8F2B - chains E and R of the 7 polymer chains in the assembly; structure by electron microscopy, 2.00 A resolution.

== Chain E ==
Protein: Receptor activity-modifying protein 3
From: Homo sapiens
UniProtKB: O60896 (RAMP3_HUMAN); residue numbers follow UniProt; this construct covers 24-148
Amino-acid sequence (149 residues; row label = number of the first residue in the row; numbering starts at 0):
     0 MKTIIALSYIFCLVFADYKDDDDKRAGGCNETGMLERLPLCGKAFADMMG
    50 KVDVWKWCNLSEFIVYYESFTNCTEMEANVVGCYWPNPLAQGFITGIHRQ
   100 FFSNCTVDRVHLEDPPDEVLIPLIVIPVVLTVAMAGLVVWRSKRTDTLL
Unresolved in the structure: 0-27, 145-148
Construct notes: expression tag (0-23)
Cystine bridges: Cys28-Cys82, Cys40-Cys72, Cys57-Cys104
Curated features (UniProtKB/Swiss-Prot):
  - site (Required for CALCRL interaction): Asp113, Ser141
  - glycosylation (N-linked (GlcNAc...) asparagine): Asn29, Asn58, Asn71, Asn103

== Chain R ==
Protein: Calcitonin receptor
From: Homo sapiens
UniProtKB: P30988 (CALCR_HUMAN), isoform P30988-2; residue numbers follow UniProt; this construct covers 25-474
Amino-acid sequence (501 residues; each row starts with the number of its first residue; numbers below 1 keep their minus sign (Met-7 is residue -7)):
    -7 MKTIIALSYIFCLVFADYKDDDDLEVLFQGPAAFSNQTYPTIEPKPFLYV
    43 VGRKKMMDAQYKCYDRMQQLPAYQGEGPYCNRTWDGWLCWDDTPAGVLSY
    93 QFCPDYFPDFDPSEKVTKYCDEKGVWFKHPENNRTWSNYTMCNAFTPEKL
   143 KNAYVLYYLAIVGHSLSIFTLVISLGIFVFFRSLGCQRVTLHKNMFLTYI
   193 LNSMIIIIHLVEVVPNGELVRRDPVSCKILHFFHQYMMACNYFWMLCEGI
   243 YLHTLIVVAVFTEKQRLRWYYLLGWGFPLVPTTIHAITRAVYFNDNCWLS
   293 VETHLLYIIHGPVMAALVVNFFFLLNIVRVLVTKMRETHEAESHMYLKAV
   343 KATMILVPLLGIQFVVFPWRPSNKMLGKIYDYVMHSLIHFQGFFVATIYC
   393 FCNNEVQTTVKRQWAQFKIQWNQRWGRRPSNRSARAAAAAAEAGDIPIYI
   443 CHQELRNEPANNQGEESAEIIPLNIIEQESSAPAGLEVLFQGPHHHHHHH
   493 H
Unresolved in the structure: -7 to 40, 410-493
Construct notes: expression tag (-7 to 24, 475-493); conflict Leu447 (Pro in P30988)
Cystine bridges: Cys55-Cys81, Cys72-Cys112, Cys95-Cys134, Cys219-Cys289
Covalent attachments: N-acetylglucosamine (NAG) linked to Asn73, Asn125, Asn130
Ligand contacts:
  - N-hexadecanoyl-L-glutamic acid (D6M): Tyr149, Tyr150, Ile153, Ser157, Ile160, Phe161, Val164, Ile199, Val203, Pro207
  - P42 ((2S)-2-{[(1R)-1-hydroxyhexadecyl]oxy}-3-{[(1R)-1-hydroxyoctadecyl]oxy}propyl 2-(trimethylammonio)ethyl phosphate): Lys143, Tyr146, Val147, Tyr150, Leu151, Val154, Leu158, Tyr374, Ser378, Phe382, Phe385, Phe386
Curated features (UniProtKB/Swiss-Prot):
  - glycosylation (N-linked (GlcNAc...) asparagine): Asn28, Asn73, Asn125, Asn130
  - natural variant: Leu447 (L447P: Probable protective factor against osteoporosis)

== Interface between chain E and chain R ==
Pairs across the interface (67; chain E residue first):
  Cys57(E) - Tyr53(R)
  Leu59(E) - Asp50(R)
  Leu59(E) - Tyr53(R)  hydrophobic
  Tyr66(E) - Tyr53(R)
  Glu67(E) - Met49(R)
  Thr70(E) - Met49(R)
  Thr70(E) - Gln52(R)
  Asn71(E) - Arg45(R)  hydrogen bond
  Tyr83(E) - Asn124(R)
  Tyr83(E) - Arg126(R)
  Trp84(E) - Gln52(R)
  Trp84(E) - Trp76(R)
  Trp84(E) - Gly78(R)
  Trp84(E) - Arg126(R)  hydrogen bond (backbone-side chain)
  Pro85(E) - Trp76(R)
  Pro85(E) - Asp77(R)
  Gln90(E) - Tyr56(R)
  Ile93(E) - Tyr56(R)
  Thr94(E) - Tyr56(R)
  His97(E) - Tyr53(R)
  His97(E) - Tyr56(R)
  His97(E) - Asp57(R)
  Phe101(E) - Tyr53(R)
  Cys104(E) - Tyr53(R)
  Val106(E) - Asp57(R)
  Leu111(E) - Tyr284(R)
  Leu111(E) - Phe285(R)
  Leu111(E) - Asn286(R)
  Leu111(E) - Asp287(R)
  Glu112(E) - Tyr284(R)  hydrogen bond (backbone-backbone)
  Glu112(E) - Phe285(R)
  Asp113(E) - Phe285(R)
  Asp113(E) - Thr295(R)  hydrogen bond
  Asp113(E) - His296(R)  hydrogen bond (side chain-backbone)
  Pro114(E) - Tyr284(R)  hydrophobic
  Pro114(E) - Leu297(R)
  Leu119(E) - His296(R)
  Leu122(E) - Ile276(R)  hydrophobic
  Leu122(E) - Thr280(R)
  Leu122(E) - Ile300(R)
  Ile123(E) - His296(R)
  Ile123(E) - Tyr299(R)
  Pro126(E) - Pro304(R)  hydrophobic
  Val127(E) - Gly303(R)
  Val127(E) - Pro304(R)
  Leu129(E) - Phe269(R)
  Thr130(E) - Phe235(R)
  Thr130(E) - Phe269(R)
  Thr130(E) - Pro304(R)
  Met133(E) - Leu264(R)  hydrophobic
  Met133(E) - Leu265(R)  hydrophobic
  Met133(E) - Phe269(R)  hydrophobic
  Ala134(E) - Leu238(R)  hydrophobic
  Ala134(E) - Ile242(R)
  Leu136(E) - Trp261(R)  hydrophobic
  Val137(E) - Ile242(R)  hydrophobic
  Val137(E) - Trp261(R)
  Val137(E) - Tyr262(R)  hydrophobic
  Val137(E) - Leu265(R)  hydrophobic
  Val138(E) - Ile242(R)  hydrophobic
  Arg140(E) - Arg258(R)
  Arg140(E) - Trp261(R)
  Ser141(E) - Gln257(R)  hydrogen bond
  Ser141(E) - Arg258(R)  hydrogen bond (backbone-backbone)
  Ser141(E) - Tyr262(R)
  Lys142(E) - Ala251(R)
  Thr144(E) - Arg258(R)
Interface residues without a listed pair, chain E (41 interface residues in all): Trp56, Thr105, Arg108, Val118, Val131
Interface residues without a listed pair, chain R (46 interface residues in all): Lys54, Gln61, Asn125, Thr246, Thr254, Lys256, Pro273, Ala307, Ala308, Phe315

== In short ==
41 residues of chain E and 46 residues of chain R are in contact; the contacts include 7 hydrogen bonds. Among
the polar pairs are Asn71(E)-Arg45(R), Trp84(E)-Arg126(R) and Asp113(E)-Thr295(R). Ligands of chain R:
N-hexadecanoyl-L-glutamic acid and compound P42.
Chain E is Receptor activity-modifying protein 3 and chain R is Calcitonin receptor, both from Homo sapiens;
the structure, Amylin 3 Receptor in complex with Gs and Pramlintide analogue peptide San45, was determined by
electron microscopy together with 8F0J, 8F0K and 8F2A from the same study.
